6RP7 - chains A and D of the 3 polymer chains in the assembly; structure by X-ray diffraction, 2.00 A resolution.

# Chain A
Molecule: Formamidopyrimidine-DNA glycosylase
Source organism: Lactococcus lactis subsp. cremoris
Notes: EC 3.2.2.23, 4.2.99.18
UniProt: A0A165FVI1 (A0A165FVI1_LACLC); residues 1-271 here correspond to UniProt positions 2-272 (UniProt number = residue number + 1)
Sequence (271 residues; each row starts with the number of its first residue):
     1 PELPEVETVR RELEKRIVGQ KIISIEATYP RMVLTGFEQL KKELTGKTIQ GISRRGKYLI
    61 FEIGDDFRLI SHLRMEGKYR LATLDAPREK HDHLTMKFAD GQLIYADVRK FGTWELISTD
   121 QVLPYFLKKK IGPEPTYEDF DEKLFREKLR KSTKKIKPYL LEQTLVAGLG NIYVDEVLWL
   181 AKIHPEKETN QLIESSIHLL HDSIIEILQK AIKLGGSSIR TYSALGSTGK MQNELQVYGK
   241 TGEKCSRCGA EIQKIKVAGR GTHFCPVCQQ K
Not modelled in the structure: 219-222
Disulfide bonds: Cys245-Cys265
Residues lining bound ligands: KD8 (6,7-dimethyl-2-sulfanylidene-1H-pteridin-4-one): Lys57, Leu161, Glu162, Gln163, Arg260
From the paper describing this entry:
  - binding site for KD8: Lys57, Arg260
  - catalytic residues: Pro1, Glu2 (citing earlier work)

# Chain D
Molecule: 14-nt DNA strand
Sequence (14 nucleotides; each row starts with the number of its first residue):
     1 CTCTTTXTTT CTCG
Modified / non-standard residues: 3DR (1',2'-dideoxyribofuranose-5'-phosphate) at position 7
Residues lining bound ligands: KD8 (6,7-dimethyl-2-sulfanylidene-1H-pteridin-4-one): DT8, DT9, DT10

# Interface between chain A and chain D
Residue-residue contacts (29):
  Pro1(A) with 3DR_7(D), sugar contact; DT8(D), sugar contact
  Glu2(A) with 3DR_7(D), sugar contact; DT8(D), phosphate contact
  Lys57(A) with DT8(D), salt bridge to the phosphate; DT9(D), salt bridge to the phosphate
  His72(A) with DT8(D), phosphate contact; DT9(D), salt bridge to the phosphate
  Arg74(A) with DT8(D), hydrogen bond to the base; DT9(D), hydrogen bond to the sugar
  Met75(A) with DT6(D), sugar contact; 3DR_7(D), sugar contact; DT8(D), phosphate contact
  Arg109(A) with DT6(D), base contact
  Lys129(A) with DT10(D), salt bridge to the phosphate
  Gln163(A) with DT9(D), phosphate contact
  Gly170(A) with DT8(D), phosphate contact
  Asn171(A) with 3DR_7(D), hydrogen bond to the phosphate; DT8(D), hydrogen bond to the phosphate
  Ile172(A) with 3DR_7(D), sugar contact
  Tyr238(A) with DT6(D), phosphate contact; 3DR_7(D), hydrogen bond to the phosphate
  Lys254(A) with DT5(D), phosphate contact; DT6(D), salt bridge to the phosphate
  Lys256(A) with DT5(D), salt bridge to the phosphate; DT6(D), salt bridge to the phosphate
  Arg260(A) with 3DR_7(D), salt bridge to the phosphate; DT8(D), salt bridge to the phosphate
  Gly261(A) with DT6(D), phosphate contact
Interface residues without a listed pair, chain A (22 interface residues in all): Tyr58, Glu76, Phe111, Leu161, Leu169

# In short
22 residues of chain A and 6 residues of chain D are in contact; the contacts include 5 hydrogen bonds and 9
salt bridges. Among the polar pairs are Arg74(A)-DT8(D), Arg74(A)-DT9(D) and Asn171(A)-3DR_7(D). From the
paper: catalytic residues Pro1(A) and Glu2(A); a binding site for KD8 at Lys57(A) and Arg260(A).
Here chain A is Formamidopyrimidine-DNA glycosylase (Lactococcus lactis subsp. cremoris) and chain D is a
14-nt DNA strand. Entry 6RP7 (The crystal structure of a complex between the LlFpg protein, a THF-DNA and an
inhibitor) was determined by X-ray diffraction (same publication as 6RNM, 6RNO, 6RNR, 6RO2, 6ROK and 6RP0).
